Entry 8GIM (X-ray diffraction, 2.63 A resolution); this record covers chains A and J of the 6 polymer chains in the assembly.

Chain A:
Protein: Cyclic GMP-AMP synthase
Organism: Mus musculus
Notes: EC 2.7.7.86; fragment: catalytic domain, residues 147-507
Reference sequence: Q8C6L5 (CGAS_MOUSE); residues 147-507 here = UniProt positions 147-507
Amino-acid sequence (364 residues; numbered 144 to 507; the number before each row is that of its first residue):
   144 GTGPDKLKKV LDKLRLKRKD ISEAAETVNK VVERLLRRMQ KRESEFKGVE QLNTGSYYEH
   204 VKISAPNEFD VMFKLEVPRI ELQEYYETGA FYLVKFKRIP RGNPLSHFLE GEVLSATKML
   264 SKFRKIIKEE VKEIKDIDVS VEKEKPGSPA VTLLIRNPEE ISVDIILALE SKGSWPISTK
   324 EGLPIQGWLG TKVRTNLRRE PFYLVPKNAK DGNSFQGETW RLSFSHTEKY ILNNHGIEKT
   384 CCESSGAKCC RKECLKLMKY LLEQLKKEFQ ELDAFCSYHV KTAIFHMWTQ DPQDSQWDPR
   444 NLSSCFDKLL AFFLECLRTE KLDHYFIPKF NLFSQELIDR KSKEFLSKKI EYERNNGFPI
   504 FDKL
Unresolved in the structure: 144-147, 243-245, 507
Sequence notes: expression tag (144-146)
Metal / ion sites: Mg2+ site 1: Glu211, Asp213, Asp307 (together with ATP); Mg2+ site 2: Glu211, Asp213 (together with ATP); Zn2+: His378, Cys384, Cys385, Cys392
Residues lining bound ligands: ATP (adenosine-5'-triphosphate): Gly198, Ser199, Glu202, Lys205, Glu211, Asp213, Asp307, Arg364, Ser368, Glu371, Lys402, Ser420, Tyr421, Lys424, His467
UniProt features mapped onto this chain:
  - region: Lys372 to Lys395 (DNA-binding)
  - motif: Leu154 to Leu159 (Nuclear export signal), Asp281 to Ser291 (Nuclear localization signal)
  - binding site (GTP): Thr197, Asp307, Arg364 to Glu371
  - binding site (ATP): Ser199, Glu371, Lys402, Ser420 to Lys424
  - binding site (Mg(2+)): Glu211, Asp213, Asp307
  - binding site (2',3'-cGAMP): Asp213, Gly290, Asp307, Lys350, Arg364 to Ser366
  - binding site (Zn(2+)): His378, Cys384, Cys385, Cys392
  - site: Arg241 (Arginine-anchor), Asp307, Ile308 (Cleavage)
  - modified residue: Lys156 (N6-lactoyllysine), Glu176 (PolyADP-ribosyl glutamic acid), Ser199 (Phosphoserine), Tyr201 (Phosphotyrosine), Glu272 (5-glutamyl polyglutamate), Ser291 (Phosphoserine), Glu302 (5-glutamyl glutamate), Lys372 (N6-acetyllysine), Lys382 (N6-acetyllysine), Lys402 (N6-acetyllysine), Ser420 (Phosphoserine), Lys491 (N6-methyllysine)
  - lipidation (S-palmitoyl cysteine): Cys392, Cys393, Cys459
  - cross-link (Glycyl lysine isopeptide (Lys-Gly)): Lys217 (interchain with G-Cter in SUMO), Lys271 (interchain with G-Cter in ubiquitin), Lys335 (interchain with G-Cter in SUMO), Lys372 (interchain with G-Cter in SUMO), Lys382 (interchain with G-Cter in SUMO), Lys399 (interchain with G-Cter in ubiquitin), Lys402 (interchain with G-Cter in ubiquitin), Lys409 (interchain with G-Cter in ubiquitin), Lys410 (interchain with G-Cter in ubiquitin), Lys464 (interchain with G-Cter in SUMO)
  - mutagenesis: Lys156 (K156Q: Mimics lactylation; knockin mice show higher mortality following HSV-1 infection), Asn172 (N172K: Induces alteration of the DNA-binding surface and leads to decreased synthesis of cyclic GMP-AMP (cGAMP); when associated with L-180), Glu176 (E176A: Abolished poly-ADP-ribosylation by PARP1, stimulating interferon production in knockin mice), Arg180 (R180L: Induces alteration of the DNA-binding surface and leads to decreased synthesis of cyclic GMP-AMP (cGAMP); when associated with K-182), Gly198 (G198A: Abolishes stimulation of interferon production; when associated with A-199), Ser199 (S199A: Abolishes stimulation of interferon production; when associated with A-199), Tyr201 (Y201E: Phosphomimetic mutant; reduced translocation to the nucleus following treatment with etoposide), Glu211 to Asp213 (Abolished nucleotidyltransferase activity. Does not affect nuclear localization and tethering to chromatin), Glu211 (E211A: Abolishes ability to promote type-I interferon production), Asp213 (D213A: Abolishes ability to promote type-I interferon production), Lys217 (K217R: Reduced sumoylation), Arg222 (R222E: Impaired tethering to chromatin, leading to constitutive activation in the absence of DNA), 31 further mutagenesis entries in UniProt
What the authors report for this chain:
  - mutagenesis - E211Q/D213N: abolished catalytic activity
  - Mg2+ coordination: Glu211, Asp213
  - binding site for ATP: Ser368, Glu371, Lys424
  - specificity-determining residues: His467 (proposed by the authors, not directly observed)
  - mutagenesis - R364A (33-fold), H467A: decreased catalytic activity on ATP/GTP
  - mutagenesis - H467A (2-fold): increased catalytic activity on GTP/GTP
  - specificity-determining residues: Ile309, Arg364
  - mutagenesis - R364A (10-fold): decreased catalytic activity on GTP/GTP
  - mutagenesis - R364A (4-fold): increased catalytic activity on ATP/ATP

Chain J:
Molecule: Palindromic DNA18
Sequence (18 nucleotides; each row starts with the number of its first residue):
     1 ATCTGTACAT GTACAGAT

Interface between chain A and chain J:
Contacting residue pairs (4):
  Lys315(A) - DA15(J)  sugar contact
  Lys315(A) - DG16(J)  phosphate contact
  Gly316(A) - DG16(J)  hydrogen bond to the phosphate
  Arg342(A) - DA13(J)  sugar contact
Other interface residues (no listed pair), chain A (4 interface residues in all): Arg222
Other interface residues (no listed pair), chain J (5 interface residues in all): DT12, DA17

In short:
Chain A and chain J form an interface of 4 and 5 residues respectively; the contacts include 1 hydrogen bond.
The hydrogen-bonded pair is Gly316(A)-DG16(J). Chain A binds ATP. From the paper: a binding site for ATP at
Ser368(A), Glu371(A) and Lys424(A); R364A and H467A of chain A reduce catalytic activity on ATP/GTP.
Chain A is Cyclic GMP-AMP synthase (Mus musculus) and chain J is Palindromic DNA18; the structure, Structure
of Ternary Complex of mouse cGAS with dsDNA and Bound ATP: with 10mM Mg2+, was determined by X-ray
diffraction, deposited together with 7UUX, 7UXW, 7UYQ, 7UYZ, 7UZR, 7V0W and 14 further entries.
